Entry 6IFY (electron microscopy, 3.80 A resolution); this record covers chains H and I of the 10 polymer chains in the assembly.

[Chain H]
Protein: Type III-A CRISPR-associated RAMP protein Csm5
From: Streptococcus thermophilus ND03
UniProt: A0A2U2M038 (A0A2U2M038_STRTR); numbering as in UniProt (aligned over 1-357)
Amino-acid sequence (357 residues; numbered 1 to 357; the number before each row is that of its first residue):
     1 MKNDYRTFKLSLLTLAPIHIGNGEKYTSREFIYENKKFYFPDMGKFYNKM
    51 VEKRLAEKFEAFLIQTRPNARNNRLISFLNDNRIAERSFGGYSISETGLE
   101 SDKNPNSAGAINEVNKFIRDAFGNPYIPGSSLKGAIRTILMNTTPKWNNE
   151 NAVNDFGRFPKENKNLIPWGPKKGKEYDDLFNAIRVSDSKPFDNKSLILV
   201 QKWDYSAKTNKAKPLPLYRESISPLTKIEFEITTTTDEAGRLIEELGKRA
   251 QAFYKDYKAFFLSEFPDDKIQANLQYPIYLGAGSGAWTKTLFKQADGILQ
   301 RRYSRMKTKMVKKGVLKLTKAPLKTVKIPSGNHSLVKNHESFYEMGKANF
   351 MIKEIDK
Disordered / not traced: 1-2, 326-333, 356-357

[Chain I]
Molecule: crRNA
Sequence (36 nucleotides; row label = number of the first residue in the row):
     1 ACGGAAACGCUUUCUAGCUCGCUAUAAUUACCCAUU
Disordered / not traced: 35-36

[Chain H / chain I interface]
Pairs across the interface - 54 pairs, chain H then chain I:
  Ile20(H) - U28(I)  phosphate contact
  Gly21(H) - A27(I)  sugar contact
  Gly21(H) - U28(I)  hydrogen bond to the phosphate
  Gly23(H) - A27(I)  base contact
  Ser130(H) - A26(I)  sugar contact
  Ser130(H) - A27(I)  hydrogen bond to the phosphate
  Ser131(H) - A26(I)  base contact
  Lys133(H) - A24(I)  phosphate contact
  Lys133(H) - U25(I)  salt bridge to the phosphate
  Gly134(H) - A26(I)  base contact
  Ala135(H) - A26(I)  base contact
  Arg137(H) - A24(I)  sugar contact
  Thr138(H) - A26(I)  base contact
  Trp169(H) - U23(I)  base contact
  Trp169(H) - A24(I)  sugar contact
  Gly170(H) - U23(I)  sugar contact
  Asp179(H) - U23(I)  hydrogen bond to the sugar
  Phe181(H) - A24(I)  phosphate contact
  Phe181(H) - U25(I)  phosphate contact
  Asn182(H) - A24(I)  phosphate contact
  Lys202(H) - C31(I)  base contact
  Asp204(H) - C31(I)  sugar contact
  Pro214(H) - C32(I)  hydrogen bond to the base
  Leu215(H) - C31(I)  base contact
  Leu215(H) - C32(I)  base contact
  Pro216(H) - C32(I)  base contact
  Tyr279(H) - A26(I)  base contact
  Leu280(H) - A26(I)  base contact
  Gly281(H) - A26(I)  base contact
  Ala282(H) - U28(I)  hydrogen bond to the phosphate
  Ala282(H) - U29(I)  phosphate contact
  Gly283(H) - U29(I)  hydrogen bond to the phosphate
  Ser284(H) - U29(I)  hydrogen bond to the phosphate
  Gly285(H) - U29(I)  phosphate contact
  Gly285(H) - A30(I)  phosphate contact
  Ala286(H) - U29(I)  phosphate contact
  Ala286(H) - A30(I)  hydrogen bond to the phosphate
  Thr288(H) - A26(I)  hydrogen bond to the base
  Lys289(H) - A26(I)  base contact
  Lys289(H) - U28(I)  phosphate contact
  Lys289(H) - U29(I)  phosphate contact
  Tyr303(H) - U29(I)  hydrogen bond to the sugar
  Tyr303(H) - A30(I)  sugar contact
  Met306(H) - C32(I)  phosphate contact
  Met306(H) - C33(I)  phosphate contact
  Lys307(H) - A30(I)  hydrogen bond to the sugar
  Lys307(H) - C31(I)  sugar contact
  Thr308(H) - C31(I)  sugar contact
  Lys309(H) - A30(I)  sugar contact
  Lys309(H) - C31(I)  sugar contact
  Gly314(H) - C31(I)  phosphate contact
  Val315(H) - C31(I)  hydrogen bond to the phosphate
  Lys317(H) - A30(I)  salt bridge to the phosphate
  Lys317(H) - C31(I)  salt bridge to the phosphate
Other interface residues (no listed pair), chain H (43 interface residues in all): His19, Asn22, Arg219, Arg302, Met310

[In short]
43 residues of chain H face 11 of chain I across their interface; the contacts include 12 hydrogen bonds and 3
salt bridges. Among the polar pairs are Pro214(H)-C32(I), Thr288(H)-A26(I) and Asp179(H)-U23(I).
Here chain H is Type III-A CRISPR-associated RAMP protein Csm5 (Streptococcus thermophilus ND03) and chain I
is crRNA. Entry 6IFY (Type III-A Csm complex, Cryo-EM structure of Csm-CTR1) was determined by electron
microscopy, deposited together with 6IFK, 6IFL, 6IFN, 6IFR, 6IFU, 6IFZ and 6IG0.
